7LU9 - chains l and m of the 18 polymer chains in the assembly; structure by electron microscopy, 5.60 A resolution (low resolution: residue-level contacts below are approximate; hydrogen-bond / salt-bridge calls are withheld).

[Chain l]
Protein: DH851.3 heavy chain
From: Macaca mulatta
Sequence (228 residues; numbered 1 to 218 plus 10 insertion-coded residues; the number before each row is that of its first residue; a row labelled like 35A-35B holds insertion residues (35A, then the next letters in order)):
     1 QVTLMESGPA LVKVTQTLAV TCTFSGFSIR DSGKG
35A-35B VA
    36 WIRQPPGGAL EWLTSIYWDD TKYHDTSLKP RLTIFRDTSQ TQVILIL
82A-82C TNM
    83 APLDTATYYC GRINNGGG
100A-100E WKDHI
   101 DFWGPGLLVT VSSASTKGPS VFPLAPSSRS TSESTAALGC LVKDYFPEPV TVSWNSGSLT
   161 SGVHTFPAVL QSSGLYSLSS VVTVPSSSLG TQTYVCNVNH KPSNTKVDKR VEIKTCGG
Disulfide bonds: Cys22-Cys92, Cys140-Cys196

[Chain m]
Protein: DH851.3 heavy chain
From: Macaca mulatta
Sequence (222 residues; numbered 1 to 212 plus 10 insertion-coded residues; the number before each row is that of its first residue; a row labelled like 35A-35B holds insertion residues (35A, then the next letters in order)):
     1 QVTLMESGPA LVKVTQTLAV TCTFSGFSIR DSGKG
35A-35B VA
    36 WIRQPPGGAL EWLTSIYWDD TKYHDTSLKP RLTIFRDTSQ TQVILIL
82A-82C TNM
    83 APLDTATYYC GRINNGGG
100A-100E WKDHI
   101 DFWGPGLLVT VSSASTKGPS VFPLAPSSRS TSESTAALGC LVKDYFPEPV TVSWNSGSLT
   161 SGVHTFPAVL QSSGLYSLSS VVTVPSSSLG TQTYVCNVNH KPSNTKVDKR VE
Disulfide bonds: Cys22-Cys92, Cys140-Cys196

[How chain l and chain m interact]
Pairs across the interface (31; chain l residue first):
  Ser7(l) - Gln16(m)
  Gly8(l) - Gln16(m)
  Thr15(l) - Gln77(m)
  Gln16(l) - Ser7(m)
  Gln16(l) - Gly8(m)
  Thr17(l) - Ile79(m)
  Ala19(l) - Ala19(m)
  Thr21(l) - Thr17(m)
  Thr68(l) - Phe70(m)
  Phe70(l) - Thr68(m)
  Asp72(l) - Pro65(m)
  Asp72(l) - Thr82A(m)
  Gln75(l) - Thr82A(m)
  Gln75(l) - Asn82B(m)
  Ile79(l) - Thr17(m)
  Ile79(l) - Thr82A(m)
  Ile81(l) - Ile81(m)
  Thr82A(l) - Gln75(m)
  Asn82B(l) - Gln75(m)
  Asn82B(l) - Gln77(m)
  Ser203(l) - Ser203(m)
  Ser203(l) - Asn204(m)
  Ser203(l) - Thr205(m)
  Asn204(l) - Ala114(m)
  Asn204(l) - Thr116(m)
  Thr205(l) - Gly118(m)
  Thr205(l) - Thr205(m)
  Lys206(l) - Thr116(m)
  Lys206(l) - Lys117(m)
  Lys206(l) - Gly118(m)
  Val207(l) - Gly118(m)
Also at the interface, not in a pair above, chain l (23 interface residues in all): Arg66, Gln77, Thr116
Also at the interface, not in a pair above, chain m (23 interface residues in all): Thr21, Arg66

[In short]
Chain l and chain m each contribute 23 residues to their interface.
Here chain l is DH851.3 heavy chain and chain m is DH851.3 heavy chain, both from Macaca mulatta. Entry 7LU9
(Cryo-EM structure of DH851.3 bound to HIV-1 CH505 Env) was determined by electron microscopy (same
publication as 6VTU, 6XRJ, 7L02, 7L06, 7L09, 7L6M, 7L6O and 7LUA).
